PDB entry 6OEO | electron microscopy, 3.69 A resolution | chains A and G of the 9 polymer chains in the assembly

Chain A:
Protein: V(D)J recombination-activating protein 1
From: Mus musculus
Notes: EC 3.1.-.-, 2.3.2.27
UniProtKB: P15919 (RAG1_MOUSE); residues 1-1040 here = UniProt positions 1-1040
Amino-acid sequence (1040 residues; row label = number of the first residue in the row):
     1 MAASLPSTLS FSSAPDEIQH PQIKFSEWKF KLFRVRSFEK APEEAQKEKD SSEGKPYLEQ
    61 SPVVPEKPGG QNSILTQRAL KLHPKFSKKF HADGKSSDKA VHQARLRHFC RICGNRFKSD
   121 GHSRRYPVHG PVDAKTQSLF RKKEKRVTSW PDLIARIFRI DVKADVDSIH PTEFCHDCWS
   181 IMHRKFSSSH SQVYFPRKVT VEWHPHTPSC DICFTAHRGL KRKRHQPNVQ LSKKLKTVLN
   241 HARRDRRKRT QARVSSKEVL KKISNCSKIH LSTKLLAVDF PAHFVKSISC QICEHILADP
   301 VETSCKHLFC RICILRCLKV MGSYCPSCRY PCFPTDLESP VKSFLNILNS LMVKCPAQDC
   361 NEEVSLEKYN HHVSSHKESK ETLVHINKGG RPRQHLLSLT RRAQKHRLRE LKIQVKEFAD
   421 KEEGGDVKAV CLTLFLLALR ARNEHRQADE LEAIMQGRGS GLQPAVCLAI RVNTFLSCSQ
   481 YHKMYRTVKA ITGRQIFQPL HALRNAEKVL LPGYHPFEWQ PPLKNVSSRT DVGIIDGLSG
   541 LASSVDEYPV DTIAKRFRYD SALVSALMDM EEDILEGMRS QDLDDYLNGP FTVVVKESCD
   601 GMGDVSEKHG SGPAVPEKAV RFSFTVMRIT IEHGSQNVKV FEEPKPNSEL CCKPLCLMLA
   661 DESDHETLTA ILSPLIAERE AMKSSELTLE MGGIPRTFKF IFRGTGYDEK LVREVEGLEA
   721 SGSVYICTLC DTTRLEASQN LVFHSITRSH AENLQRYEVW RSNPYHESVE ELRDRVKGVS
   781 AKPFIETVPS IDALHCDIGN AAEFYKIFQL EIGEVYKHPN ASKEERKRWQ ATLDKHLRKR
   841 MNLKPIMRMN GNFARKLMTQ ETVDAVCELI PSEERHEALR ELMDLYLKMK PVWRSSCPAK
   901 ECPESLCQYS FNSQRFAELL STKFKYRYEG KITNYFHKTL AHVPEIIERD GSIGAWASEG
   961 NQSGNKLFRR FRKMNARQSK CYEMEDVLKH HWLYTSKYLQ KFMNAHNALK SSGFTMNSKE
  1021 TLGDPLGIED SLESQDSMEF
Disordered / not traced: 1-400, 1009-1040
Differences from the reference sequence: engineered mutation Gln962 (Glu in P15919)
Bound ions: Ca2+ site 1: Asp600, Asp708 (shared with 2 residues of chain I); Ca2+ site 2: Asp600, Gln962 (shared with 1 residue of chain I); Zn2+: Cys727, Cys730, His937, His942
Curated features (UniProtKB/Swiss-Prot):
  - zinc finger: Cys290 to Arg329 (RING-type), Leu351 to Lys380 (RAG1-type)
  - DNA-binding region: Gly389 to Gln456 (NBD)
  - binding site (Zn(2+)): Cys266, His270, Cys290, Cys293, His295, Cys305, His307, Cys310, Cys313, Cys325, Cys328, Cys355, Cys360, His372, His376
  - binding site (a divalent metal cation): Asp600, Asp708
  - site: Trp893 (Essential for DNA hairpin formation, participates in base-stacking interactions near the cleavage site)
  - cross-link: Lys233 (Glycyl lysine isopeptide (Lys-Gly) (interchain with G-Cter in ubiquitin))
  - mutagenesis: Lys233 (K233M: Abolishes autoubiquitination), His307 (H307A: Displays lower E3 ligase activity and affects the joining step of V(D)J recombination), Cys325 (C325G: Loss of E3 ligase activity and affects the joining step of V(D)J recombination), Arg391 (R391A: Defects in converting nicked products to hairpins; R391L: Impairs DNA-binding and hairpin formation while maintaining some nicking activity), Arg393 (R393A: Impairs DNA-binding and hairpin formation while maintaining some nicking activity), Arg401 (R401A: Allows robust hairpin activity), Arg402 (R402A: Defects in converting nicked products to hairpins), Lys405 (K405A: Reduced hairpin activity), His406 (H406A: Allows robust hairpin activity), Arg407 (R407A: Impairs DNA-binding and reduces hairpin formation without affecting nicking activity), Asn443 (N443A: Impairs DNA-binding; when associated with A-445), His445 (H445A: Impairs DNA-binding; when associated with A-443), 22 further mutagenesis entries in UniProt
Reported in the primary citation:
  - mutagenesis - E962Q: abolished catalytic activity (citing earlier work)
  - mutagenesis - R848A: increased catalytic activity

Chain G:
Molecule: 61-nt DNA strand
Sequence (61 nucleotides; each row starts with the number of its first residue):
     1 CGGGTTTTTG TCTGGCTTCA CACTTGATTT GCATCACTGT GTAAGACAGG CCAGATCCAG
    61 G
Disordered / not traced: 58-61

How chain A and chain G interact:
Pairs across the interface (15; chain A residue first):
  His406(A) - DT8(G)  hydrogen bond to the base
  His406(A) - DT9(G)  base contact
  Arg407(A) - DT8(G)  phosphate contact
  Tyr485(A) - DG31(G)  hydrogen bond to the phosphate
  Lys489(A) - DG31(G)  salt bridge to the phosphate
  Pro499(A) - DT30(G)  phosphate contact
  His501(A) - DT29(G)  sugar contact
  His501(A) - DT30(G)  salt bridge to the phosphate
  Gly610(A) - DG39(G)  sugar contact
  Gly610(A) - DT40(G)  base contact
  Arg977(A) - DC37(G)  base contact
  Gln978(A) - DC37(G)  phosphate contact
  Gln978(A) - DT38(G)  sugar contact
  Ser979(A) - DC37(G)  phosphate contact
  Ser979(A) - DT38(G)  sugar contact
Other interface residues (no listed pair), chain A (14 interface residues in all): Ala403, Gln495, Ala502, His609
Other interface residues (no listed pair), chain G (10 interface residues in all): DA36

Overview:
Chain A and chain G form an interface of 14 and 10 residues respectively; the contacts include 2 hydrogen
bonds and 2 salt bridges. Among the polar pairs are His406(A)-DT8(G), Tyr485(A)-DG31(G) and Lys489(A)-DG31(G).
The paper reports that E962Q of chain A abolishes catalytic activity; R848A of chain A increases catalytic
activity.
Chain A is V(D)J recombination-activating protein 1 (Mus musculus) and chain G is a 61-nt DNA strand; the
structure, Cryo-EM structure of mouse RAG1/2 NFC complex (DNA1), was determined by electron microscopy (same
publication as 6OEM, 6OEN, 6OEP, 6OEQ, 6OER and 6V0V).
